Entry 6SO3 (electron microscopy, 6.20 A resolution (low resolution: residue-level contacts below are approximate; hydrogen-bond / salt-bridge calls are withheld)); this record covers chains B and C of the 6 polymer chains in the assembly.

[Chain B]
Protein: Myosin 2 heavy chain striated muscle
Organism: Lethocerus indicus
Sequence (1953 residues; numbered 1 to 1953; the number before each row is that of its first residue):
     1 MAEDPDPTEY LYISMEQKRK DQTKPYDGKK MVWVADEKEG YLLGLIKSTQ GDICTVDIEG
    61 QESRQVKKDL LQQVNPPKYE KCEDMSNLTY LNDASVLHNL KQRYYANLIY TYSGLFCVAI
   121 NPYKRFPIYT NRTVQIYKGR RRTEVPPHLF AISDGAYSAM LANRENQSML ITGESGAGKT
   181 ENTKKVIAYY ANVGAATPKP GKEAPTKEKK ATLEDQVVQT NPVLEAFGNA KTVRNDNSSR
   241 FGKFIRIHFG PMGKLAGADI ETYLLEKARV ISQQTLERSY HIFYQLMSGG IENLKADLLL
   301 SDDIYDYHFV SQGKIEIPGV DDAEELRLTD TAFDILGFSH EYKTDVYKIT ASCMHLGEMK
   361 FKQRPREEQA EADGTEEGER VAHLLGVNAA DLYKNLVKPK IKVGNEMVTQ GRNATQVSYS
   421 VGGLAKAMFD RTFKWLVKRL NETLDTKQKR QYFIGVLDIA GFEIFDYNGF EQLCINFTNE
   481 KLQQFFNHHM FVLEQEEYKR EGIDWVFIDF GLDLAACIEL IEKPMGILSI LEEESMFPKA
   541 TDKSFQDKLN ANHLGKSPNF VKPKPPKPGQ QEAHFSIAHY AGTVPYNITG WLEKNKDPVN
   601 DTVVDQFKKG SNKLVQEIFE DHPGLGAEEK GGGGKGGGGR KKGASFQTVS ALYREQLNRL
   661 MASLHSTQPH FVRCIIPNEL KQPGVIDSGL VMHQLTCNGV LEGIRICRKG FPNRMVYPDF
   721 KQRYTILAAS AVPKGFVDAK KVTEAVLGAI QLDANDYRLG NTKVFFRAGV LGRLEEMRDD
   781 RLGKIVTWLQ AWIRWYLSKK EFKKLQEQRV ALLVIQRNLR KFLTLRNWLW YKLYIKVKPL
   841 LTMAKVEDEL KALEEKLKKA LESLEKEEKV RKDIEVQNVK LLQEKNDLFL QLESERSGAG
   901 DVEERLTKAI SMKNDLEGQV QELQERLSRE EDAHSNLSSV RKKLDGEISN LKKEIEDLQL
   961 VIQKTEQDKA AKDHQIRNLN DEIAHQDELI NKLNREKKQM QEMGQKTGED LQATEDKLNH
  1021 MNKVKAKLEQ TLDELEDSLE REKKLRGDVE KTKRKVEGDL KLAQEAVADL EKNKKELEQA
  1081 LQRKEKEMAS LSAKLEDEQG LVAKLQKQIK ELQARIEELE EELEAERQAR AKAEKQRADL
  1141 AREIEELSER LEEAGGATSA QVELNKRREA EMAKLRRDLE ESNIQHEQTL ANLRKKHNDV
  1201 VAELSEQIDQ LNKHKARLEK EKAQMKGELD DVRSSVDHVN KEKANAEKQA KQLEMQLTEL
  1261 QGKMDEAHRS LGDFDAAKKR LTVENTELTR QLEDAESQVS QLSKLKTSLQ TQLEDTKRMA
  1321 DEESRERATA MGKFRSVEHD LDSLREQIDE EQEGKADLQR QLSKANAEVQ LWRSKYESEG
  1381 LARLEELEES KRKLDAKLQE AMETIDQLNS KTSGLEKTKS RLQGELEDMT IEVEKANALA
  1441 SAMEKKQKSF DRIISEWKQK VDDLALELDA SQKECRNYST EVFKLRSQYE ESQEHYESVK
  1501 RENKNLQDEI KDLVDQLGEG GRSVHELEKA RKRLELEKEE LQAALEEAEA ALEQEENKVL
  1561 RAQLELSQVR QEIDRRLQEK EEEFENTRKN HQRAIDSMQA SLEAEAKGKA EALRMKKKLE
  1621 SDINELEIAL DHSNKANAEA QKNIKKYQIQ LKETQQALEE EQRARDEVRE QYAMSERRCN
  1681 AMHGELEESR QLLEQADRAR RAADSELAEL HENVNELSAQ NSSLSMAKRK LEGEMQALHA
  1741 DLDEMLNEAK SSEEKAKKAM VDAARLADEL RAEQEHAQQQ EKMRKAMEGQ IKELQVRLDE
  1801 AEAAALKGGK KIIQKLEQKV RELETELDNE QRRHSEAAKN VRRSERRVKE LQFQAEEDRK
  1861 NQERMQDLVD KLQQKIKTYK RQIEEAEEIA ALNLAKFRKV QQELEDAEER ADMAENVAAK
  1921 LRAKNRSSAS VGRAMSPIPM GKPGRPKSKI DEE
Disordered / not traced: 841-1953

[Chain C]
Protein: Myosin 2 essential light chain striated muscle
Organism: Lethocerus indicus
Sequence (156 residues; each row starts with the number of its first residue):
     1 MADLKAAEVE KAREHFEIYD WEGEGKIDAR DLGDLLRSLD CKPTLAMVKK NGGSDKRGEK
    61 KLTLEEFLPI FSQIKKEKEV GTLEDFMEGL KVYDKAENGT MLAAELAHVL LSLGERLTDI
   121 ECEEIMRVCD EDDDGFLKYE PFVKTIIAGP FPDEGK

[How chain B and chain C interact]
Contacting residue pairs (27):
  Lys-609(B) with Glu-97(C)
  Lys-613(B) with Met-87(C); Glu-140(C); Lys-144(C)
  Gln-616(B) with Glu-140(C)
  Glu-617(B) with Lys-144(C)
  His-622(B) with Asn-98(C); Lys-138(C); Glu-140(C); Lys-144(C)
  Pro-623(B) with Asn-98(C); Lys-138(C)
  Gly-624(B) with Asn-98(C)
  Ala-627(B) with Asn-98(C)
  Glu-628(B) with Glu-97(C); Asn-98(C)
  Glu-629(B) with Ala-96(C); Asn-98(C); Phe-136(C)
  Lys-630(B) with Ala-96(C); Glu-97(C)
  Gly-639(B) with Asn-98(C)
  Arg-640(B) with Asn-98(C); Asp-132(C); Asp-134(C); Phe-136(C)
  Lys-641(B) with Asp-134(C)
Interface residues without a listed pair, chain B (16 interface residues in all): Asn-612, Asp-621
Interface residues without a listed pair, chain C (15 interface residues in all): Leu-83, Glu-88, Gly-99, Thr-100, Pro-141

[Summary]
Chain B and chain C form an interface of 16 and 15 residues respectively.
Here chain B is Myosin 2 heavy chain striated muscle and chain C is Myosin 2 essential light chain striated
muscle, both from Lethocerus indicus. Entry 6SO3 (The interacting head motif in insect flight muscle myosin
thick filaments) was determined by electron microscopy.
